Entry 9CAF (electron microscopy, 2.35 A resolution); this record covers chains A and D.

Chain A:
Name: E1A-binding protein p400, Haloalkane dehalogenase chimera
Source organism: Homo sapiens
Notes: EC 3.6.4.-, 3.8.1.5
UniProt: chimeric construct of Q96L91, P0A3G4: residues 1731-2131 from Q96L91 (EP400_HUMAN) positions 513-913 (UniProt number = residue number - 1218); residues 2134-2530 from Q96L91 (EP400_HUMAN) positions 2134-2530 (same numbers); residues 2550-2837 from P0A3G4 positions 3-290 (UniProt number = residue number - 2547)
Chain sequence (1122 residues; numbered 1731 to 2852; the number before each row is that of its first residue):
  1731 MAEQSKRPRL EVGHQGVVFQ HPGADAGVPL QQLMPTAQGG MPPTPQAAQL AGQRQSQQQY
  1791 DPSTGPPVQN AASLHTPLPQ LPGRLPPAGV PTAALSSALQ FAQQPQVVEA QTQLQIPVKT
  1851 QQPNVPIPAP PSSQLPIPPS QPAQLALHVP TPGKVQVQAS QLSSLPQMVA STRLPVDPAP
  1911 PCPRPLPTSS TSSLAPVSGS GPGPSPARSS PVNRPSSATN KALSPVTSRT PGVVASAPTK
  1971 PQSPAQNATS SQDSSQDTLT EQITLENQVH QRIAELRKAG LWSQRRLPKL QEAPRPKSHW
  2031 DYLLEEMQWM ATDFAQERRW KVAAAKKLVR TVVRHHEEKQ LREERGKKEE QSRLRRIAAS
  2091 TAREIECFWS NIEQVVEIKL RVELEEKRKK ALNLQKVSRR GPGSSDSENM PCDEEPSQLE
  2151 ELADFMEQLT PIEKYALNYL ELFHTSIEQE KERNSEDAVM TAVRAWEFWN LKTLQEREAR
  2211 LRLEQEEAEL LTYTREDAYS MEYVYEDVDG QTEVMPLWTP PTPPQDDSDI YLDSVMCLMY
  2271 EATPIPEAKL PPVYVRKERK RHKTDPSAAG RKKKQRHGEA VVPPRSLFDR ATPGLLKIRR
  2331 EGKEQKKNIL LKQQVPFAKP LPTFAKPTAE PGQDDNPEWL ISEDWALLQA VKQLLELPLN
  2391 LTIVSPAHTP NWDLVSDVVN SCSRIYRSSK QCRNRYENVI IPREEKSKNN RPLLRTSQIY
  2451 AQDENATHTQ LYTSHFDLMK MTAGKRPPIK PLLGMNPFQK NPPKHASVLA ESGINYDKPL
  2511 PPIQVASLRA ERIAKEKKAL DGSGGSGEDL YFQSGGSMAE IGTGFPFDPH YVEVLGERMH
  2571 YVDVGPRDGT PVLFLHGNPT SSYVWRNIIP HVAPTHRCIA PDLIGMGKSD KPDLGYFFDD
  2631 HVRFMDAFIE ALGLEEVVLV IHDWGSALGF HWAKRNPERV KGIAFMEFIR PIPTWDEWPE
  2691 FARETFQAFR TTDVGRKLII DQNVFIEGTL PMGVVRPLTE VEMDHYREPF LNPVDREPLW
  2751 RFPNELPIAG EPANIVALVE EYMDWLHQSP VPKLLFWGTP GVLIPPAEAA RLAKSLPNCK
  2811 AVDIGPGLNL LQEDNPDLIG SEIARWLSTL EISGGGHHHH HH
Not modelled in the structure: 1731-2310, 2322-2364, 2436-2443, 2477-2492, 2532-2852
Sequence notes: linker (2132-2133, 2531-2549); insertion (2364, 2443, 2492); conflict Val-2594 (Leu47 in P0A3G4), Thr-2605 (Ser58 in P0A3G4), Gly-2625 (Asp78 in P0A3G4), Phe-2634 (Tyr87 in P0A3G4), Met-2635 (Leu88 in P0A3G4), Phe-2675 (Cys128 in P0A3G4), Thr-2702 (Ala155 in P0A3G4), Lys-2707 (Glu160 in P0A3G4), Val-2714 (Ala167 in P0A3G4), Thr-2719 (Ala172 in P0A3G4), Met-2722 (Lys175 in P0A3G4), Gly-2723 (Cys176 in P0A3G4), Asn-2742 (Lys195 in P0A3G4), Glu-2771 (Ala224 in P0A3G4), Asp-2774 (Asn227 in P0A3G4), Lys-2804 (Glu257 in P0A3G4), Ala-2811 (Thr264 in P0A3G4), Asn-2819 (His272 in P0A3G4), Leu-2820 (Tyr273 in P0A3G4); expression tag (2838-2852)
Swiss-Prot annotation at these positions:
  - modified residue: Ser-1954 (Phosphoserine), Ser-1973 (Phosphoserine), Lys-2349 (N6-acetyllysine), Lys-2356 (N6-acetyllysine)
  - active site: Asp-2653 (Nucleophile), Glu-2677 (Proton donor)

Chain D:
Name: Isoform 2 of Transformation/transcription domain-associated protein
Source organism: Homo sapiens
UniProt: Q9Y4A5 (TRRAP_HUMAN), isoform Q9Y4A5-2; aligned to UniProt positions 1-3830 over residues 1-3830
Chain sequence (3811 residues; each row starts with the number of its first residue; note: 91 numbers in that range are skipped by the numbering (no residue carries them; nothing is unmodelled there); a row labelled like 2007A-2007Z holds insertion residues (2007A, then the next letters in order)):
     1 MAFVATQGAT VVDQTTLMKK YLQFVAALTD VNTPDETKLK MMQEVSENFE NVTSSPQYST
    61 FLEHIIPRFL TFLQDGEVQF LQEKPAQQLR KLVLEIIHRI PTNEHLRPHT KNVLSVMFRF
   121 LETENEENVL ICLRIIIELH KQFRPPITQE IHHFLDFVKQ IYKELPKVVN RYFENPQVIP
   181 ENTVPPPEMV GMITTIAVKV NPEREDSETR THSIIPRGSL SLKVLAELPI IVVLMYQLYK
   241 LNIHNVVAEF VPLIMNTIAI QVSAQARQHK LYNKELYADF IAAQIKTLSF LAYIIRIYQE
   301 LVTKYSQQMV KGMLQLLSNC PAETAHLRKE LLIAAKHILT TELRNQFIPC MDKLFDESIL
   361 IGSGYTARET LRPLAYSTLA DLVHHVRQHL PLSDLSLAVQ LFAKNIDDES LPSSIQTMSC
   421 KLLLNLVDCI RSKSEQESGN GRDVLMRMLE VFVLKFHTIA RYQLSAIFKK CKPQS
   510 ELGAVEAALP GSGGGASGGG SGEKDKEDKQ TFQVTDCRSL VKTLVCGVKT ITWGITSCKA
   570 PGEAQFIPNK QLQPKETQIY IKLVKYAMQA LDIYQVQIAG NGQTYIRVAN CQTVRMKEEK
   630 EVLEHFAGVF TMMNPLTFKE IFQTTVPYMV ERISKNYALQ IVANSFLANP TTSALFATIL
   690 VEYLLDRLPE MGSNVELSNL YLKLFKLVFG SVSLFAAENE QMLKPHLHKI VNSSMELAQT
   750 AKEPYNYFLL LRALFRSIGG GSHDLLYQEF LPLLPNLLQG LNMLQSGLHK QHMKDLFVEL
   810 CLTVPVRLSS LLPYLPMLMD PLVSALNGSQ TLVSQGLRTL ELCVDNLQPD FLYDHIQPVR
   870 AELMQALWRT LRNPADSISH VAYRVLGKFG GSNRKMLKES QKLHYVVTEV QGPSITVEFS
   930 DCKASLQLPM EKAIETALDC LKSANTEPYY RRQAWEVIKC FLVAMMSLED NKHALYQLLA
   990 HPNFTEKTIP NVIISHRYKA QDTPARKTFE QALTGAFMSA VIKDLRPSAL PFVASLIRHY
  1050 TMVAVAQQCG PFLLPCYQVG SQPSTAMFHS EENGSKGMDP LVLIDAIAIC MAYEEKELCK
  1110 IGEVALAVIF DVASIILGSK ERACQLPLFS YIVERLCACC YEQAWYAKLG GVVSIKFLME
  1170 RLPLTWVLQN QQTFLKALLF VMMDLTGEVS NGAVAMAKTT LEQLLMRCAT PLKDEERAEE
  1230 IVAAQEKSFH HVTHDLVREV TSPNSTVRKQ AMHSLQVLAQ VTGKSVTVIM EPHKEVLQDM
  1290 VPPKKHLLRH QPANAQIGLM EGNTFCTTLQ PRLFTMDLNV VEHKVFYTEL LNLCEAEDSA
  1350 LTKLPCYKSL PSLVPLRIAA LNALAACNYL PQSREKIIAA LFKALNSTNS ELQEAGEACM
  1410 RKFLEGATIE VDQIHTHMRP LLMMLGDYRS LTLNVVNRLT SVTRLFPNSF NDKFCDQMMQ
  1470 HLRKWMEVVV ITHKGGQRSD GNEMKICSAI INLFHLIPAA PQTLVKPLLE VVMKTERAML
  1530 IEAGSPFREP LIKFLTRHPS QTVELFMMEA TLNDPQWSRM FMSFLKHKDA RPLRDVLAAN
  1590 PNRFITLLLP GGAQTAVRPG SPSTSTMRLD LQFQAIKIIS IIVKNDDSWL ASQHSLVSQL
  1650 RRVWVSENFQ ERHRKENMAA TNWKEPKLLA YCLLNYCKRN YGDIELLFQL LRAFTGRFLC
  1710 NMTFLKEYME EEIPKNYSIA QKRALFFRFV DFNDPNFGDE LKAKVLQHIL NPAFLYSFEK
  1770 GEGEQLLGPP NPEGDNPESI TSVFITKVLD PEKQADMLDS LRIYLLQYAT LLVEHAPHHI
  1830 HDNNKNRNSK LRRLMTFAWP CLLSKACVDP ACKYSGHLLL AHIIAKFAIH KKIVLQVFHS
  1890 LLKAHAMEAR AIVRQAMAIL TPAVPARMED GHQMLTHWTR KIIVEEGHTV PQLVHILHLI
  1950 VQHFKVYYPV RHHLVQHMVS AMQRLGFTPS VTIEQRRLAV DLSEVVIKWE LQRIKDQQ
2007A-2007Z PDSDMDPNSSGEGGDYKDHDIDYKDD
2008A-2008Z DDKGSVSSSIKRGLSVDSAQEVKRFR
2009A-2009T TATGAISAVFGRSQSLPGAD
  2065 SLLAKPIDKQ HTDTVVNFLI RVACQVNDNT NTAGSPGEVL SRRCVNLLKT ALRPDMWPKS
  2125 ELKLQWFDKL LMTVEQPNQV NYGNICTGLE VLSFLLTVLQ SPAILSSFKP LQRGIAACMT
  2185 CGNTKVLRAV HSLLSRLMSI FPTEPSTSSV ASKYEELECL YAAVGKVIYE GLTNYEKATN
  2245 ANPSQLFGTL MILKSACSNN PSYIDRLISV FMRSLQKMVR EHLNPQAASG STEATSGTSE
  2305 LVMLSLELVK TRLAVMSMEM RKNFIQAILT SLIEKSPDAK ILRAVVKIVE EWVKNNSPMA
  2365 ANQTPTLREK SILLVKMMTY IEKRFPEDLE LNAQFLDLVN YVYRDETLSG SELTAKLEPA
  2425 FLSGLRCAQP LIRAKFFEVF DNSMKRRVYE RLLYVTCSQN WEAMGNHFWI KQCIELLLAV
  2485 CEKSTPIGTS CQGAMLPSIT NVINLADSHD RAAFAMVTHV KQEPRERENS ESKEEDVEID
  2545 IELAPGDQTS TPKTKELSEK DIGNQLHMLT NRHDKFLDTL REVKTGALLS AFVQLCHIST
  2605 TLAEKTWVQL FPRLWKILSD RQQHALAGEI SPFLCSGSHQ VQRDCQPSAL NCFVEAMSQC
  2665 VPPIPIRPCV LKYLGKTHNL WFRSTLMLEH QAFEKGLSLQ IKPKQTTEFY EQESITPPQQ
  2725 EILDSLAELY SLLQEEDMWA GLWQKRCKYS ETATAIAYEQ HGFFEQAQES YEKAMDKAKK
  2785 EHERSNASPA IFPEYQLWED HWIRCSKELN QWEALTEYGQ SKGHINPYLV LECAWRVSNW
  2845 TAMKEALVQV EVSCPKEMAW KVNMYRGYLA ICHPEEQQLS FIERLVEMAS SLAIREWRRL
  2905 PHVVSHVHTP LLQAAQQIIE LQEAAQINAG LQPTNLGRNN SLHDMKTVVK TWRNRLPIVS
  2965 DDLSHWSSIF MWRQHHYQAI VTAYENSSQH DPSSNNAMLG VHASASAIIQ YGKIARKQGL
  3025 VNVALDILSR IHTIPTVPIV DCFQKIRQQV KCYLQLAGVM GKNECMQGLE VIESTNLKYF
  3085 TKEMTAEFYA LKGMFLAQIN KSEEANKAFS AAVQMHDVLV KAWAMWGDYL ENIFVKERQL
  3145 HLGVSAITCY LHACRHQNES KSRKYLAKVL WLLSFDDDKN TLADAVDKYC IGVPPIQWLA
  3205 WIPQLLTCLV GSEGKLLLNL ISQVGRVYPQ AVYFPIRTLY LTLKIEQRER YKSDPGPIRA
  3265 TAPMWRCSRI MHMQRELHPT LLSSLEGIVD QMVWFRENWH EEVLRQLQQG LAKCYSVAFE
  3325 KSGAVSDAKI TPHTLNFVKK LVSTFGVGLE NVSNVSTMFS SAASESLARR AQATAQDPVF
  3385 QKLKGQFTTD FDFSVPGSMK LHNLISKLKK WIKILEAKTK QLPKFFLIEE KCRFLSNFSA
  3445 QTAEVEIPGE FLMPKPTHYY IKIARFMPRV EIVQKHNTAA RRLYIRGHNG KIYPYLVMND
  3505 ACLTESRREE RVLQLLRLLN PCLEKRKETT KRHLFFTVPR VVAVSPQMRL VEDNPSSLSL
  3565 VEIYKQRCAK KGIEHDNPIS RYYDRLATVQ ARGTQASHQV LRDILKEVQS NMVPRSMLKE
  3625 WALHTFPNAT DYWTFRKMFT IQLALIGFAE FVLHLNRLNP EMLQIAQDTG KLNVAYFRFD
  3685 INDATGDLDA NRPVPFRLTP NISEFLTTIG VSGPLTASMI AVARCFAQPN FKVDGILKTV
  3745 LRDEIIAWHK KTQEDTSSPL SAAGQPENMD SQQLVSLVQK AVTAIMTRLH NLAQFEGGES
  3805 KVNTLVAAAN SLDNLCRMDP AWHPWL
Not modelled in the structure: 1-12, 510-537, 1486-1490, 1600-1611, 2007A-2007Z, 2008A-2008Z, 2009A-2009T, 2095-2099, 2290-2299, 2360-2365, 2520-2566, 2702-2718, 3257-3260, 3352-3364, 3759-3768
Sequence notes: conflict Ser-521 (Val487 in Q9Y4A5), Gly-522 (Pro488 in Q9Y4A5), Gly-523 (Thr489 in Q9Y4A5), Gly-524 (Ala490 in Q9Y4A5), Ala-525 (Pro491 in Q9Y4A5), Ser-526 (Ala492 in Q9Y4A5), Gly-527 (Ala493 in Q9Y4A5), Gly-528 (Pro494 in Q9Y4A5), Ser-530 (Gln in Q9Y4A5), Lys-2008C (Val2021 in Q9Y4A5), Gly-2008D (Asn2022 in Q9Y4A5); insertion (2007N-2007Z, 2008A-2008B)
Swiss-Prot annotation at these positions:
  - modified residue: Ala-2 (N-acetylalanine)

Interface between chain A and chain D:
Pairs across the interface (137):
  Val-2311(A) / Leu-2457(D)  hydrophobic
  Val-2311(A) / Ala-2629(D)  hydrophobic
  Val-2311(A) / Glu-2633(D)
  Pro-2313(A) / Cys-2461(D)  hydrophobic
  Pro-2313(A) / Ser-2462(D)
  Pro-2314(A) / Glu-2454(D)
  Pro-2314(A) / Leu-2457(D)
  Pro-2314(A) / Ser-2462(D)  hydrogen bond (backbone-side chain)
  Arg-2315(A) / Ser-2447(D)
  Ser-2316(A) / Tyr-2458(D)
  Leu-2317(A) / Thr-2418(D)
  Leu-2317(A) / Phe-2425(D)  hydrophobic
  Leu-2317(A) / Ser-2447(D)
  Phe-2318(A) / Tyr-2407(D)
  Phe-2318(A) / Thr-2418(D)
  Phe-2318(A) / Ala-2419(D)
  Phe-2318(A) / Glu-2422(D)
  Phe-2318(A) / Phe-2425(D)  hydrophobic
  Phe-2318(A) / Gln-2463(D)
  Arg-2320(A) / Gly-2414(D)
  Arg-2320(A) / Glu-2416(D)
  Ala-2321(A) / Gly-2414(D)  hydrogen bond (backbone-backbone)
  Gln-2383(A) / Arg-2671(D)  hydrogen bond
  Leu-2384(A) / Pro-2636(D)
  Leu-2384(A) / Cys-2639(D)
  Leu-2384(A) / Cys-2673(D)  hydrophobic
  Leu-2385(A) / Cys-2639(D)
  Glu-2386(A) / Pro-2636(D)
  Ser-2395(A) / Cys-2461(D)
  Pro-2396(A) / Cys-2461(D)
  Pro-2396(A) / Ser-2462(D)
  Pro-2396(A) / Asn-2464(D)
  Ala-2397(A) / Thr-2460(D)
  Ala-2397(A) / Cys-2461(D)  hydrogen bond (backbone-backbone)
  Ala-2397(A) / Gln-2463(D)
  Ala-2397(A) / Ser-2640(D)  hydrogen bond (backbone-side chain)
  Ala-2397(A) / Ser-2642(D)
  His-2398(A) / Thr-2460(D)  hydrogen bond (side chain-backbone)
  His-2398(A) / Glu-2633(D)
  His-2398(A) / Pro-2636(D)
  His-2398(A) / Phe-2637(D)
  His-2398(A) / Ser-2640(D)
  Thr-2399(A) / Ser-2640(D)  hydrogen bond (backbone-side chain)
  Thr-2399(A) / Gly-2641(D)  hydrogen bond (backbone-backbone)
  Pro-2400(A) / Gly-2641(D)
  Asn-2401(A) / Cys-2639(D)  hydrogen bond (side chain-backbone)
  Asn-2401(A) / Ser-2640(D)
  Asn-2401(A) / Gly-2641(D)
  Asn-2401(A) / Gln-2644(D)
  Asn-2401(A) / Tyr-2677(D)  hydrogen bond
  Asp-2403(A) / Gln-2644(D)
  Asp-2403(A) / Tyr-2677(D)
  Leu-2404(A) / Cys-2639(D)  hydrophobic
  Leu-2404(A) / Tyr-2677(D)  hydrophobic
  Asp-2407(A) / Lys-2676(D)  salt bridge
  Asp-2407(A) / Lys-2680(D)  salt bridge
  Ser-2411(A) / Lys-2676(D)
  Ser-2411(A) / Glu-2732(D)  hydrogen bond
  Arg-2414(A) / Gly-2827(D)  hydrogen bond (side chain-backbone)
  Tyr-2416(A) / Tyr-2832(D)
  Tyr-2416(A) / Ser-2857(D)
  Tyr-2416(A) / Cys-2858(D)
  Tyr-2416(A) / Pro-2859(D)
  Ser-2418(A) / Ser-2857(D)
  Gln-2421(A) / Ser-2857(D)  hydrogen bond
  Glu-2454(A) / Asn-2790(D)  hydrogen bond (backbone-side chain)
  Asn-2455(A) / Ala-2791(D)
  Asn-2455(A) / Pro-2793(D)
  Ala-2456(A) / Asn-2790(D)
  His-2458(A) / Phe-2796(D)
  Thr-2459(A) / His-2786(D)
  Thr-2459(A) / Ala-2791(D)  hydrogen bond (side chain-backbone)
  Thr-2459(A) / Phe-2796(D)
  Tyr-2462(A) / Phe-2796(D)  hydrophobic
  Tyr-2462(A) / Tyr-2799(D)  hydrophobic
  Thr-2463(A) / His-2786(D)  hydrogen bond
  Ser-2464(A) / His-2828(D)
  His-2465(A) / Glu-2803(D)  salt bridge
  His-2465(A) / His-2828(D)
  Phe-2466(A) / Met-2779(D)  hydrophobic
  Phe-2466(A) / Ala-2782(D)  hydrophobic
  Phe-2466(A) / Tyr-2799(D)  hydrophobic
  Phe-2466(A) / Trp-2802(D)  hydrophobic
  Asp-2467(A) / Lys-2783(D)  salt bridge
  Leu-2468(A) / Tyr-2822(D)  hydrophobic
  Leu-2468(A) / Ser-2825(D)
  Leu-2468(A) / His-2828(D)
  Met-2469(A) / Met-2779(D)  hydrophobic
  Met-2469(A) / Trp-2806(D)  hydrophobic
  Met-2469(A) / Tyr-2822(D)  hydrophobic
  Thr-2472(A) / Trp-2806(D)
  Thr-2472(A) / Ala-2818(D)
  Ala-2473(A) / Glu-2776(D)
  Lys-2475(A) / Glu-2821(D)  salt bridge
  Arg-2476(A) / Gln-2772(D)  hydrogen bond
  Arg-2476(A) / Glu-2776(D)  salt bridge
  Arg-2476(A) / Trp-2806(D)
  Arg-2476(A) / Gln-2815(D)
  His-2495(A) / Ile-3076(D)
  His-2495(A) / Glu-3077(D)
  His-2495(A) / Thr-3079(D)  hydrogen bond (side chain-backbone)
  His-2495(A) / Leu-3081(D)
  His-2495(A) / Tyr-3093(D)
  Val-2498(A) / Leu-3081(D)  hydrophobic
  Val-2498(A) / Met-3119(D)
  Leu-2499(A) / Tyr-3093(D)  hydrophobic
  Leu-2499(A) / Ala-3115(D)  hydrophobic
  Ser-2502(A) / Lys-3086(D)  hydrogen bond
  Ser-2502(A) / Met-3119(D)
  Ile-2504(A) / Ala-3115(D)
  Ile-2504(A) / Gln-3118(D)
  Ile-2504(A) / Met-3119(D)
  Tyr-2506(A) / Tyr-3093(D)  hydrophobic
  Tyr-2506(A) / Glu-3108(D)  hydrogen bond
  Tyr-2506(A) / Lys-3111(D)
  Tyr-2506(A) / Ala-3112(D)
  Asp-2507(A) / Lys-3111(D)  salt bridge
  Pro-2509(A) / Asn-3110(D)
  Pro-2509(A) / Lys-3111(D)
  Pro-2509(A) / Ser-3114(D)
  Leu-2510(A) / Ser-3114(D)  hydrogen bond (backbone-side chain)
  Leu-2510(A) / Gln-3118(D)
  Leu-2510(A) / Trp-3130(D)
  Pro-2511(A) / Trp-3130(D)
  Pro-2512(A) / Trp-3130(D)
  Pro-2512(A) / Leu-3134(D)  hydrophobic
  Pro-2512(A) / Ser-3149(D)
  Pro-2512(A) / Cys-3153(D)  hydrophobic
  Ile-2513(A) / Val-3148(D)  hydrophobic
  Ile-2513(A) / Thr-3152(D)
  Ile-2513(A) / Tyr-3193(D)
  Val-2515(A) / Val-3117(D)  hydrophobic
  Ala-2516(A) / His-3156(D)
  Arg-2519(A) / Asp-3121(D)  hydrogen bond (side chain-backbone)
  Arg-2519(A) / Trp-3127(D)
  Arg-2519(A) / His-3156(D)  hydrogen bond
  Arg-2522(A) / Asp-3121(D)  salt bridge
Interface residues without a listed pair, chain A (69 interface residues in all): Val-2312, Asp-2319, Asn-2366, Val-2408, Ile-2415, Tyr-2450, Leu-2461, Lys-2470
Interface residues without a listed pair, chain D (98 interface residues in all): Ser-2415, Leu-2426, Val-2443, Tyr-2453, Gly-2632, Arg-2647, Val-2674, Ser-2792, Gln-2800, Ile-2829, Asn-2830, Pro-2831, Val-2856, Thr-3089, Lys-3096, Val-3122, Arg-3159

Summary:
69 residues of chain A and 98 residues of chain D are in contact, with 23 hydrogen bonds and 8 salt bridges.
Polar contacts include Asp-2407(A)/Lys-2676(D), Asp-2407(A)/Lys-2680(D) and His-2465(A)/Glu-2803(D). Curated
annotation (UniProt) lists active-site residues Asp-2653(A) and Glu-2677(A) on chain A.
Here chain A is E1A-binding protein p400, Haloalkane dehalogenase chimera and chain D is Isoform 2 of
Transformation/transcription domain-associated protein, both from Homo sapiens. Entry 9CAF (Cryo-EM structure
of the reconstituted TRRAP lobe of the human TIP60 complex (composite structure)) was determined by electron
microscopy.
